Entry 6WQZ (electron microscopy, 2.80 A resolution); this record covers chains C and F of the 6 polymer chains in the assembly.

# Chain C (and F)
Name: Autophagy-related protein 9A
From: Homo sapiens
Notes: chain F of this document is another copy of the same molecule, construct and numbering; everything in this record applies to it too
UniProt: Q7Z3C6 (ATG9A_HUMAN); residues 1-688 here = UniProt positions 1-688
Amino-acid sequence (724 residues; numbered 1 to 724; the number before each row is that of its first residue; X marks 36 residues of unknown identity (built as UNK)):
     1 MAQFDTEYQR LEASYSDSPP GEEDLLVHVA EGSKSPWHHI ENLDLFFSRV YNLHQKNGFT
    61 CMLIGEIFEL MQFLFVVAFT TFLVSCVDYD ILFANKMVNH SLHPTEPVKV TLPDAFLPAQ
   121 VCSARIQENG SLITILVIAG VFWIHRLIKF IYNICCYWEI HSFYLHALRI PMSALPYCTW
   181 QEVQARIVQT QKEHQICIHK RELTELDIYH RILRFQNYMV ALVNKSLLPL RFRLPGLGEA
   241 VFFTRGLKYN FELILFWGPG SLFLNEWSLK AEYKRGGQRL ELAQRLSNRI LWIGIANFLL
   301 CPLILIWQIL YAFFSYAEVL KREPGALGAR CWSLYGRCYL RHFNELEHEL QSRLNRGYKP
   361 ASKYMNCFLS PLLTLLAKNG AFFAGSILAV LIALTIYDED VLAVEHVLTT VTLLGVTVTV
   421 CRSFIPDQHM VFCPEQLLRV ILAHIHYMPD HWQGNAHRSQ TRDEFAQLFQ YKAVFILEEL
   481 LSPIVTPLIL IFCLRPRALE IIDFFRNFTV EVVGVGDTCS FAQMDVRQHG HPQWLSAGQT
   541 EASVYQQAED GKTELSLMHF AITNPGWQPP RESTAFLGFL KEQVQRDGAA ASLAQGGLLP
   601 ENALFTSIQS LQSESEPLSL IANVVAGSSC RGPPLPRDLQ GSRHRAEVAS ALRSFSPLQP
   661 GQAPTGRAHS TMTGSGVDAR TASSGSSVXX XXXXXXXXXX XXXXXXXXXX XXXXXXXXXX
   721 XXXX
Unresolved in the structure: 1-35, 96-108, 536-538, 588-724 (chain F: 1-688, 724)
Small-molecule neighbours:
  - Lauryl Maltose Neopentyl Glycol (LMN), molecule 1: Leu45, Phe142, His145, Lys149, Phe215, Tyr249, Leu253, Trp257, Glu266, Leu300, Leu303
  - Lauryl Maltose Neopentyl Glycol (LMN), molecule 2: Gln72, Phe73, Val77, Ile135, Ala139, Phe142, Arg245, Gly246, Tyr249, Asn250, Leu253, Ile293, Ala296, Asn297, Leu300, Leu303, Ile304, Ile306, Trp307, Gln308, Leu310, Tyr311, Tyr316
UniProt features mapped onto this chain:
  - motif: Tyr8 to Leu11 (Tyrosine-based sorting signal)
  - modified residue: Ala2 (N-acetylalanine), Ser14 (Phosphoserine), Ser16 (Phosphoserine), Ser18 (Phosphoserine), Ser656 (Phosphoserine)
  - glycosylation: Asn99 (N-linked (GlcNAc...) asparagine)
  - mutagenesis: Tyr8 (Y8A: Abolished interaction with the AP-4 complex), Gln9 (Q9A: Abolished interaction with the AP-4 complex), Arg10 (R10A: Does not affect interaction with the AP-4 complex), Leu11 (L11A: Abolished interaction with the AP-4 complex), Glu12 (E12A: Abolished interaction with the AP-4 complex), Tyr15 (Y15A: Does not affect interaction with the AP-4 complex), Asn99 (N99D: Abolished N-glycosylation), Asn265 (N265W: Impaired autophagy), Lys321 to Glu323 (Reduced lipid scramblase activity and autophagy. Strongly reduced autophagy; when associated with W-412. Strongly reduced lipid scramblase activity and autophagy; when associated with W-419), Thr412 (T412W: Does not affect lipid scramblase activity. Strongly reduced autophagy; when associated with L-321--L-323), Thr419 (T419W: Strongly reduced lipid scramblase activity and autophagy; when associated with L-321--L-323), Arg422 (R422W: Impaired autophagy), 1 further mutagenesis entry in UniProt

# How chain C and chain F interact
Chain C side of the interface, 11 residues: Arg356, Leu442, Ala443, His444, His446, Gln533, Trp534, Leu555, Met558, Ile562, Val584

# Overview
Chain C and chain F make no direct contact in this assembly. Ligands of chain C: Lauryl Maltose Neopentyl
Glycol. From UniProt: 18 mutagenesis sites on chain C.
Chain C and chain F are both Autophagy-related protein 9A (Homo sapiens); the structure, Structure of human
ATG9A, the only transmembrane protein of the core autophagy machinery, was determined by electron microscopy,
deposited together with 6WR4.
